Entry 6FRE (X-ray diffraction, 1.22 A resolution); this record covers chain A.

Chain A:
Molecule: Replicative DNA helicase
Source organism: Synechocystis sp. (strain PCC 6803 / Kazusa)
Notes: EC 3.6.4.12
Reference sequence: Q55418 (DNAB_SYNY3); the construct has insertions or renumbered stretches relative to UniProt, so the offset changes along the chain: -5 to -1 = UniProt 376-380; 1-106 = UniProt 381-486; 112-159 = UniProt 767-814
Sequence (169 residues; numbered -6 to 163; 1 number in that range is skipped by the numbering (no residue carries it; nothing is unmodelled there); the number before each row is that of its first residue; numbers below 1 keep their minus sign (Met-6 is residue -6)):
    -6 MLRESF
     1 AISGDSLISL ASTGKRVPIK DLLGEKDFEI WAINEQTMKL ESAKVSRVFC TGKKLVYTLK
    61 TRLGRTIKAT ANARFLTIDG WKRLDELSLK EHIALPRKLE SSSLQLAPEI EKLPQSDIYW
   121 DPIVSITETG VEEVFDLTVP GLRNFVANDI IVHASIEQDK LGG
Unresolved in the structure: 100-114
Construct notes: initiating methionine (-6); engineered mutation Phe-1 (Gly380 in Q55418), Ala1 (Cys381 in Q55418), Pro18 (Ser398 in Q55418), Gly24 (Asp404 in Q55418), Thr58 (Ile438 in Q55418), Ala73 (His453 in Q55418), Pro114 (Ser769 in Q55418), Pro122 (Ser777 in Q55418), Leu142 (Pro797 in Q55418), Arg143 (His798 in Q55418), Ala154 (Asn809 in Q55418); linker (107-111); expression tag (160-163)
From the paper describing this entry:
  - conformationally variable residues: Ala1
  - contacts within the chain: Phe-1-His153 (water-mediated contact)
  - catalytic residues: Thr70 (citing earlier work)

Overview:
From the paper: the catalytic residue Thr70; conformational variability at Ala1.
Chain A is Replicative DNA helicase (Synechocystis sp. (strain PCC 6803 / Kazusa)); the structure, Crystal
structure of G-1F/H73A mutant of Ssp DnaB Mini-Intein variant M86, was determined by X-ray diffraction,
deposited together with 6FRG and 6FRH.
